Entry 7DN2 (electron microscopy, 2.70 A resolution); this record covers chains a and 1 of the 18 polymer chains in the assembly.

== Chain a ==
Name: Major structural protein ORF14
From: Helicobacter pylori bacteriophage KHP30
Reference sequence: I7H0H9 (ORF14_BPKHP); residues 1-381 here = UniProt positions 1-381
Amino-acid sequence (381 residues; numbered 1 to 381; the number before each row is that of its first residue):
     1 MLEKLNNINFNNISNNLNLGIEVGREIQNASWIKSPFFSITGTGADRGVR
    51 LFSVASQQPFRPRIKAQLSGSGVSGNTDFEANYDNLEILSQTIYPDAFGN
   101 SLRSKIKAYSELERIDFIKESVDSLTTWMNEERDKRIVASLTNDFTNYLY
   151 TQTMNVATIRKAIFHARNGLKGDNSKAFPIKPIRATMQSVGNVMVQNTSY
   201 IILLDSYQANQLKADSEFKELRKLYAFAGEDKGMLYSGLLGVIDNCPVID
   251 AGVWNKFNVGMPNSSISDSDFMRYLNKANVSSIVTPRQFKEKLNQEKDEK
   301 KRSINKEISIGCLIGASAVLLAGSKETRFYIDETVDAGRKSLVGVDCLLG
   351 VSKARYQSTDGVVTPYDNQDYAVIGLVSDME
Not modelled in the structure: 1-5, 297-303, 381

== Chain 1 ==
Name: Cement protein gp15
From: Helicobacter pylori bacteriophage KHP30
Reference sequence: I7HFW5 (I7HFW5_BPKHP); residues 1-126 here = UniProt positions 1-126
Amino-acid sequence (126 residues; each row starts with the number of its first residue):
     1 MKQKVHSVSYLAKAEFKFNNGVYNLVALPSGAEVVKVSLEVVGNPIATST
    51 TSVSVGFEDETTKNYFLTLDNLAVDDASKKHTTSAKDYTATSNKVVVAEV
   101 KNANDNNVKGVLRVLYFLPSVIEVEY

== Interface between chain a and chain 1 ==
Residue-residue contacts - 7 pairs, chain a then chain 1:
  Ser-74(a) / Glu-125(1)
  Gly-75(a) / Glu-125(1)
  Asn-76(a) / Glu-123(1)  hydrogen bond (side chain-backbone)
  Asn-76(a) / Glu-125(1)
  Thr-77(a) / Val-124(1)
  Thr-77(a) / Glu-125(1)  hydrogen bond (side chain-backbone)
  Thr-77(a) / Tyr-126(1)

== Overview ==
Chain a and chain 1 each contribute 4 residues to their interface, with 2 hydrogen bonds. Polar contacts
include Asn-76(a)/Glu-123(1) and Thr-77(a)/Glu-125(1).
Here chain a is Major structural protein ORF14 and chain 1 is Cement protein gp15, both from Helicobacter
pylori bacteriophage KHP30. Entry 7DN2 (Acidic stable capsid structure of Helicobacter pylori bacteriophage
KHP30) was determined by electron microscopy, deposited together with 7DOU and 7F2P.
